Entry 7EZP (X-ray diffraction, 2.80 A resolution); this record covers chains B and C of the 4 polymer chains in the assembly.

Chain B (and C):
Name: Fructose-1,6-bisphosphatase 1
Source organism: Homo sapiens
Notes: EC 3.1.3.11; chain C of this document is another copy of the same molecule, construct and numbering; everything in this record applies to it too
Reference sequence: P09467 (F16P1_HUMAN); residues 0-337 here correspond to UniProt positions 1-338 (UniProt number = residue number + 1)
Sequence (338 residues; each row starts with the number of its first residue; numbering starts at 0):
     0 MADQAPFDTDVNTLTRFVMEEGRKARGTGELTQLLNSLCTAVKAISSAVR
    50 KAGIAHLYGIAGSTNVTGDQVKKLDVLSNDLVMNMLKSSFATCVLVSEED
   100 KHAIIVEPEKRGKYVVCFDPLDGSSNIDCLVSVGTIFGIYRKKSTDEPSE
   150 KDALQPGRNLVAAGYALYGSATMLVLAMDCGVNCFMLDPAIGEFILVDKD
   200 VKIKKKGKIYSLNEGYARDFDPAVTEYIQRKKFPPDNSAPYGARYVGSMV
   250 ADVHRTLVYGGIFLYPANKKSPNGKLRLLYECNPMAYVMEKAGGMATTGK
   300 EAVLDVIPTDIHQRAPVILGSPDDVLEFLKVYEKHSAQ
Not modelled in the structure: 0-7, 63-71, 337 (chain C: 0-8, 63-71, 337)
Residues lining bound ligands:
  - 0GI (3-(3-hydroxy-3-oxopropyl)-5-(2-methylpropyl)-7-nitro-1H-indole-2-carboxylic acid): Phe16, Val17, Glu20, Gly21, Ala24, Gly26, Thr27, Gly28, Glu29, Leu30, Thr31, Leu34, Tyr113, Val160, Met177, Asp178, Cys179
  - 1,6-di-O-phosphono-beta-D-fructofuranose (FBP): Asp118, Leu120, Asp121, Gly122, Ser123, Ser124, Asn212, Tyr215, Tyr244, Gly246, Ser247, Met248, Phe262, Tyr264, Lys274, Leu275, Glu280
Reported in the primary citation:
  - binding site for 0GI: Glu20, Ala24, Thr27, Gly28, Leu30, Thr31, Met177, Cys179

Chain B / chain C interface:
Contacting residue pairs (18):
  Ala43(B) - Ile59(C)  hydrophobic
  Gly58(B) - Asn83(C)
  Ile59(B) - Thr39(C)
  Ile59(B) - Leu80(C)  hydrophobic
  Ile59(B) - Asn83(C)
  Ile59(B) - Met84(C)  hydrophobic
  Ala60(B) - Asp79(C)
  Ala60(B) - Leu80(C)  hydrophobic
  Ala60(B) - Asn83(C)
  Gly61(B) - Asn83(C)
  Leu76(B) - Ala60(C)  hydrophobic
  Asp79(B) - Ala60(C)
  Leu80(B) - Ile59(C)
  Leu80(B) - Ala60(C)  hydrophobic
  Asn83(B) - Gly58(C)  hydrogen bond (side chain-backbone)
  Asn83(B) - Ile59(C)
  Asn83(B) - Gly61(C)
  Met84(B) - Ile59(C)  hydrophobic
Also at the interface, not in a pair above, chain B (12 interface residues in all): Thr39, His55
Also at the interface, not in a pair above, chain C (11 interface residues in all): His55, Leu76

Overview:
12 residues of chain B and 11 residues of chain C are in contact; the contacts include 1 hydrogen bond. The
hydrogen-bonded pair is Asn83(B)-Gly58(C). Bound to chain B: 1,6-di-O-phosphono-beta-D-fructofuranose and
compound 0GI. The paper reports a binding site for 0GI at Glu20(B), Ala24(B) and Thr27(B) among others.
Both chains are Fructose-1,6-bisphosphatase 1 (Homo sapiens). Entry 7EZP (Indole-2-carboxylic acid derivatives
as allosteric inhibitors of fructose-1,6-bisphosphatase) was determined by X-ray diffraction, deposited
together with 7EZF and 7EZR.
